7UIF - chains A and F of the 33 polymer chains in the assembly; structure by electron microscopy, 4.60 A resolution (low resolution: residue-level contacts below are approximate; hydrogen-bond / salt-bridge calls are withheld).

# Chain A
Name: DNA-directed RNA polymerase II subunit RPB1
Source organism: Saccharomyces cerevisiae S288C
Notes: EC 2.7.7.6
UniProtKB: P04050 (RPB1_YEAST); residues 1-1733 here = UniProt positions 1-1733
Amino-acid sequence (1733 residues; numbered 1 to 1733; the number before each row is that of its first residue):
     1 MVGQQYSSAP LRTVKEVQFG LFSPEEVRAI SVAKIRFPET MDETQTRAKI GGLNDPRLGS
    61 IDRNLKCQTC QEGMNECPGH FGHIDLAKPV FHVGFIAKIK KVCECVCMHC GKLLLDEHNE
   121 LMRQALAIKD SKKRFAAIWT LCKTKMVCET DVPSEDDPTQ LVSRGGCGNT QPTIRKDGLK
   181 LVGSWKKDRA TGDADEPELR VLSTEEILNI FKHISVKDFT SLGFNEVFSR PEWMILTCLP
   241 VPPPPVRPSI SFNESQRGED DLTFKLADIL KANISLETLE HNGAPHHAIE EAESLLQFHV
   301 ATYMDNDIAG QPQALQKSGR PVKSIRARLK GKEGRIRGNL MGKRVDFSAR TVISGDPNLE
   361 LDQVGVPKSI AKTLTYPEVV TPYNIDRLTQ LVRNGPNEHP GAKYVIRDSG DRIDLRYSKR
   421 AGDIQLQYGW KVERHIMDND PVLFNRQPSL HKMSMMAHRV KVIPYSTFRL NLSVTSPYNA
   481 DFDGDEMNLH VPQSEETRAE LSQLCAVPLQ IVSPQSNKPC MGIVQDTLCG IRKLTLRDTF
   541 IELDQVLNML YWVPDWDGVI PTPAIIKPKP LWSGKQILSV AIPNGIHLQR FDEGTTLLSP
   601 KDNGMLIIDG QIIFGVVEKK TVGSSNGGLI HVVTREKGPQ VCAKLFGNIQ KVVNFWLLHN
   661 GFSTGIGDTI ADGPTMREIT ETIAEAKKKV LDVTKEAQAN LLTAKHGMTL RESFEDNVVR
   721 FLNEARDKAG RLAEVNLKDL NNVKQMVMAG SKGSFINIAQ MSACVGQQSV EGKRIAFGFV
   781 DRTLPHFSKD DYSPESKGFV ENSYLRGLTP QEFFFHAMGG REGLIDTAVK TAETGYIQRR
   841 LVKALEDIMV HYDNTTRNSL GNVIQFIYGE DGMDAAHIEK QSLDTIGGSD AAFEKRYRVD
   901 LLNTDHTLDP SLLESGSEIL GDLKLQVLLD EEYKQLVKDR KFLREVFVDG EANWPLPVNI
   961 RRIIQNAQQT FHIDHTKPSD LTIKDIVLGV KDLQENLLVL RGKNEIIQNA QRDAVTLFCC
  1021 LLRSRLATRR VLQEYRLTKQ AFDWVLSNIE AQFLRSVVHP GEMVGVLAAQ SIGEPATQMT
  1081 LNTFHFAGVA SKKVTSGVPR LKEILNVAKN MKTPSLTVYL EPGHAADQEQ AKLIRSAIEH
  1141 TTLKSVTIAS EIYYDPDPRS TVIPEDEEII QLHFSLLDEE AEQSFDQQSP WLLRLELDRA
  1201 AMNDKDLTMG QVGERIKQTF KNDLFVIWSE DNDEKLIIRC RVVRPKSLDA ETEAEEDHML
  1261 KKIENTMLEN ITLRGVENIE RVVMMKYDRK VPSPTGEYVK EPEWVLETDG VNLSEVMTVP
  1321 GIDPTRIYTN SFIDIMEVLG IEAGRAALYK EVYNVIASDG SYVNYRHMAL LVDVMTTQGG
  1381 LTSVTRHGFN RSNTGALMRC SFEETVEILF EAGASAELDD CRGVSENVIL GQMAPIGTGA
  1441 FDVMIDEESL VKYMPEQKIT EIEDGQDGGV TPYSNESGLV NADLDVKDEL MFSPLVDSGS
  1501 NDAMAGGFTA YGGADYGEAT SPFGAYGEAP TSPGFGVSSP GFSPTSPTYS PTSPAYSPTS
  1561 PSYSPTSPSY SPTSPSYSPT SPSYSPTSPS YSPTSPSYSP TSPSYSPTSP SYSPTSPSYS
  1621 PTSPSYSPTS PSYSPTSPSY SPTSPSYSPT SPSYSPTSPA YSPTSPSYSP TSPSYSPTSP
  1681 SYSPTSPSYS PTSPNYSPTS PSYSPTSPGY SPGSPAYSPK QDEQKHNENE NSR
Disordered / not traced: 1454-1733
UniProt features mapped onto this chain:
  - region: Pro248 to Asp260 (Lid loop), Asn306 to Lys323 (Rudder loop), Pro810 to Glu822 (Bridging helix)
  - binding site (Zn(2+)): Cys67, Cys70, Cys77, His80, Cys107, Cys110, Cys148, Cys167
  - binding site (Mg(2+)): Asp481, Asp483, Asp485
  - modified residue: Thr1471 (Phosphothreonine)
  - cross-link (Glycyl lysine isopeptide (Lys-Gly)): Lys695 (interchain with G-Cter in ubiquitin), Lys1246 (interchain with G-Cter in ubiquitin), Lys1350 (interchain with G-Cter in ubiquitin)
  - natural variant: Ser1653 to Pro1659 (deletion: In strain: A364A)
  - mutagenesis: Lys1246 (K1246R: Impairs ubiquitination during transcription stress)

# Chain F
Name: DNA-directed RNA polymerases I, II, and III subunit RPABC2
Source organism: Saccharomyces cerevisiae S288C
UniProtKB: P20435 (RPAB2_YEAST); residue numbers follow UniProt; this construct covers 1-155
Amino-acid sequence (155 residues; row label = number of the first residue in the row):
     1 MSDYEEAFND GNENFEDFDV EHFSDEETYE EKPQFKDGET TDANGKTIVT GGNGPEDFQQ
    61 HEQIRRKTLK EKAIPKDQRA TTPYMTKYER ARILGTRALQ ISMNAPVFVD LEGETDPLRI
   121 AMKELAEKKI PLVIRRYLPD GSFEDWSVEE LIVDL
Disordered / not traced: 1-69
UniProt features mapped onto this chain:
  - region: Leu111 to Leu132 (Leucine-zipper)
  - modified residue: Ser24 (Phosphoserine)

# Chain A / chain F interface
Contacting residue pairs - 51 pairs, chain A then chain F:
  Val379(A) - Ser102(F)
  Thr381(A) - Ser102(F)
  Thr381(A) - Asn104(F)
  Pro382(A) - Asn104(F)
  Tyr383(A) - Val107(F)
  Tyr383(A) - Leu111(F)
  Tyr383(A) - Thr115(F)
  Glu495(A) - Ala98(F)
  Glu495(A) - Leu99(F)
  Glu495(A) - Ser102(F)
  Glu496(A) - Gly95(F)
  Ala499(A) - Gly95(F)
  Gln503(A) - Arg90(F)
  Gln503(A) - Met122(F)
  His851(A) - Pro139(F)
  Tyr852(A) - Thr81(F)
  Tyr852(A) - Glu89(F)
  Tyr852(A) - Arg136(F)
  Tyr852(A) - Tyr137(F)
  Arg857(A) - Pro139(F)
  Arg1001(A) - Ala80(F)
  Arg1001(A) - Thr82(F)
  Arg1001(A) - Pro83(F)
  Leu1054(A) - Tyr84(F)
  His1059(A) - Thr86(F)
  His1059(A) - Lys87(F)
  Pro1060(A) - Tyr88(F)
  Glu1062(A) - Tyr88(F)
  Gly1437(A) - Tyr88(F)
  Thr1438(A) - Tyr88(F)
  Thr1438(A) - Arg92(F)
  Phe1441(A) - Tyr88(F)
  Phe1441(A) - Glu89(F)
  Phe1441(A) - Arg92(F)
  Phe1441(A) - Ile134(F)
  Phe1441(A) - Arg135(F)
  Asp1442(A) - Val133(F)
  Asp1442(A) - Ile134(F)
  Asp1442(A) - Arg135(F)
  Asp1442(A) - Tyr137(F)
  Val1443(A) - Arg92(F)
  Val1443(A) - Ile93(F)
  Val1443(A) - Val133(F)
  Met1444(A) - Leu132(F)
  Met1444(A) - Val133(F)
  Met1444(A) - Arg135(F)
  Asp1446(A) - Pro131(F)
  Asp1446(A) - Val133(F)
  Leu1450(A) - Phe108(F)
  Tyr1453(A) - Phe108(F)
  Tyr1453(A) - Lys129(F)
Other interface residues (no listed pair), chain A (32 interface residues in all): Val380, Leu504, Gly1061, Met1433, Ala1440, Ile1445, Ser1449
Other interface residues (no listed pair), chain F (36 interface residues in all): Ala91, Leu94, Thr96, Lys128, Glu149

# Summary
The interface between chain A and chain F involves 32 residues on one side and 36 on the other. Curated
annotation (UniProt) lists 8 Zn2+-binding residues, 3 Mg2+-binding residues and one mutagenesis site on chain
A.
Chain A is DNA-directed RNA polymerase II subunit RPB1 and chain F is DNA-directed RNA polymerases I, II, and
III subunit RPABC2, both from Saccharomyces cerevisiae S288C; the structure, Mediator-PIC Early (Core B), was
determined by electron microscopy (same publication as 7UI9, 7UIC, 7UIG, 7UIK, 7UIL and 7UIO).
